PDB entry 2RFY | X-ray diffraction, 1.70 A resolution | chain A

[Chain A]
Protein: Cellulose 1,4-beta-cellobiosidase
Organism: Melanocarpus albomyces
Notes: EC 3.2.1.91; engineered mutation(s): Q1(PCA)
UniProtKB: Q8J0K6 (Q8J0K6_MELAO); residues 1-430 here correspond to UniProt positions 23-452 (UniProt number = residue number + 22)
Amino-acid sequence (430 residues; row label = number of the first residue in the row):
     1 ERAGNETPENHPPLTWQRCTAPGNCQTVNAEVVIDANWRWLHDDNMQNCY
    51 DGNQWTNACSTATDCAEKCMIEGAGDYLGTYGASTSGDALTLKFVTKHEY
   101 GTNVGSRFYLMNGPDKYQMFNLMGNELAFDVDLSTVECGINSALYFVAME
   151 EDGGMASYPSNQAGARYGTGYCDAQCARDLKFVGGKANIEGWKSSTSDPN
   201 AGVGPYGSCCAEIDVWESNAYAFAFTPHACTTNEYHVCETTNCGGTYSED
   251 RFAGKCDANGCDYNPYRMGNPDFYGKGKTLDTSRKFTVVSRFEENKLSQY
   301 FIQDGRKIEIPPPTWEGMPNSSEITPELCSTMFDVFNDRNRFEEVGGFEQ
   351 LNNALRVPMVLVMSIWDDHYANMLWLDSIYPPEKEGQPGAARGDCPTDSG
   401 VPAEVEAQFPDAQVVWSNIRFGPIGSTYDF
Modified residues: Glu1 (pyroglutamic acid; PCA)
Disulfide bonds: Cys19-Cys25, Cys49-Cys69, Cys59-Cys65, Cys138-Cys395, Cys172-Cys210, Cys176-Cys209, Cys230-Cys256, Cys238-Cys243, Cys261-Cys329
Reported in the primary citation:
  - binding site for beta-D-glucopyranose: Gln175, Asp214, Glu217, His228, Thr246, Arg251, Asn259, Asp262, Arg267, Asp338, Trp375, Arg392
  - conformationally variable residues (loop rearrangement): Lys97 to Thr102, Arg251, Pro381 to Ala390

[Summary]
The paper reports a binding site for beta-D-glucopyranose at Gln175, Asp214 and Glu217 among others;
conformational variability at Lys97, Arg251 and Pro381.
Chain A is Cellulose 1,4-beta-cellobiosidase (Melanocarpus albomyces); the structure, Crystal structure of
cellobiohydrolase from Melanocarpus albomyces complexed with cellobiose, was determined by X-ray diffraction
(same publication as 2RFW, 2RFZ and 2RG0).
